5U8Q - chains A and H of the 4 polymer chains in the assembly; structure by X-ray diffraction, 3.27 A resolution.

== Chain A ==
Name: Insulin-like growth factor 1 receptor
Organism: Homo sapiens
Notes: EC 2.7.10.1; engineered mutation(s): residues 718-741 are replaced with the sequence AGNN
UniProtKB: P08069 (IGF1R_HUMAN); residues 1-905 here correspond to UniProt positions 31-935 (UniProt number = residue number + 30)
Amino-acid sequence (885 residues; numbered 1 to 905; 20 numbers in that range are skipped by the numbering (no residue carries them; nothing is unmodelled there); the number before each row is that of its first residue):
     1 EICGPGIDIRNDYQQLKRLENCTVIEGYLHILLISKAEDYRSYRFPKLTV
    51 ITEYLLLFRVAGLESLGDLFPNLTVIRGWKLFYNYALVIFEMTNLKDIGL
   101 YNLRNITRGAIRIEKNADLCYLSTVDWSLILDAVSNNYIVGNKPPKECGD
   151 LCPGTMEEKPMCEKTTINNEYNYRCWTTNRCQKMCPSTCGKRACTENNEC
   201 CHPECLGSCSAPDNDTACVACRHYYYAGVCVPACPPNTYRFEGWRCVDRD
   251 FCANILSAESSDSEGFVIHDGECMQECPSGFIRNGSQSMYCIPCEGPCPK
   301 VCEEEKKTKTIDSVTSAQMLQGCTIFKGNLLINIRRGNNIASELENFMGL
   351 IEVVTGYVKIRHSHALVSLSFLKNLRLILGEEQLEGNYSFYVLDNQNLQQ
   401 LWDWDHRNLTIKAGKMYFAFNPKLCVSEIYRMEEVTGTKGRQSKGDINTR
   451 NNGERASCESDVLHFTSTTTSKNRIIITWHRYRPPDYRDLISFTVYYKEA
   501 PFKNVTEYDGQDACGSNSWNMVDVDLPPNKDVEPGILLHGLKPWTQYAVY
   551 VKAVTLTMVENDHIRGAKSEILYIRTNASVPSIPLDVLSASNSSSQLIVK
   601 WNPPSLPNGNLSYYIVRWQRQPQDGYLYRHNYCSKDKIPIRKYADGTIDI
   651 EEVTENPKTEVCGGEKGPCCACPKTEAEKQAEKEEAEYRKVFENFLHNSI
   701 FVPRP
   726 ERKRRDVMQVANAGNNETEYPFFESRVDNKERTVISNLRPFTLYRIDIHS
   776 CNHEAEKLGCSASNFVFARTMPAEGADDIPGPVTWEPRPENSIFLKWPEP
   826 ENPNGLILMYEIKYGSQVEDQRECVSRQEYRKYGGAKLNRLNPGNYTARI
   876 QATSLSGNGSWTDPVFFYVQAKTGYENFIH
Not modelled in the structure: 36-40, 154-161, 190-192, 645-688, 726-744, 901-905
Construct notes: conflict Ala738 (Pro768 in P08069), Gly739 (Glu769 in P08069), Asn740 (Glu770 in P08069), Asn741 (Leu771 in P08069)
Disulfides: Cys514 forms a disulfide with the same residue of a neighbouring copy of this chain
Disulfides: Cys3-Cys22, Cys120-Cys148, Cys152-Cys175, Cys162-Cys181, Cys185-Cys194, Cys189-Cys200, Cys201-Cys209, Cys205-Cys218, Cys221-Cys230, Cys234-Cys246, Cys252-Cys273, Cys277-Cys291, Cys294-Cys298, Cys302-Cys323, Cys425-Cys458, Cys633-Cys849, Cys776-Cys785
Covalently attached groups: N-acetylglucosamine (NAG) linked to Asn21, Asn105, Asn504, Asn577, Asn870, Asn883
Residues lining bound ligands: D-malate (MLT): Tyr226, Arg245, Cys246, Val247, Asp248, Phe251
Swiss-Prot annotation at these positions:
  - glycosylation (N-linked (GlcNAc...) asparagine): Asn21, Asn72, Asn105, Asn214, Asn284, Asn387, Asn408, Asn504, Asn577, Asn592, Asn610, Asn870, Asn883
From the paper describing this entry:
  - post-translational modification sites: Asn21, Asn105, Asn504, Asn870, Asn883
  - conformationally variable residues (domain motion, helix shift, loop rearrangement): Asn254 to Gly265, Pro297, Tyr688 to Phe701
  - mutagenesis - F790A/F792A: decreased expression
  - mutagenesis - S788A, N789A, F790A: unchanged binding to Insulin-like growth factor I
  - mutagenesis - S788A, N789A, F792A: unchanged signaling with Insulin-like growth factor I
  - mutagenesis - H774A, F790A: decreased signaling with Insulin-like growth factor I

== Chain H ==
Name: Fv 24-60 heavy chain
Organism: Mus musculus
Amino-acid sequence (126 residues; each row starts with the number of its first residue; numbers below 1 keep their minus sign (Gly-1 is residue -1)):
    -1 GTQVQLQQSGPDVVRPGVSVKISCKGSGYTFTDYAIHWVKQSHAKSLEWI
    49 GVISTYNGNTKYNQKFKGKAAITVDKSSSTAYLELARLTSEDSAIYYCAS
    99 YGDLYVMDYWGQGTSVTVSSENLYFQ
Not modelled in the structure: -1 to 0, 119-124
Disulfides: Cys22-Cys96

== Interface between chain A and chain H ==
Residue-residue contacts - 35 pairs, chain A then chain H:
  Gly4(A) - Lys74(H)  hydrogen bond (backbone-side chain)
  Pro5(A) - Tyr54(H)
  Pro5(A) - Asn55(H)
  Glu26(A) - Tyr54(H)  hydrogen bond
  Phe241(A) - Tyr54(H)
  Phe251(A) - Asp31(H)
  Ala253(A) - Asp101(H)
  Ala253(A) - Leu102(H)  hydrogen bond (backbone-backbone)
  Asn254(A) - Asp31(H)
  Asn254(A) - Tyr32(H)
  Asn254(A) - Ala33(H)  hydrogen bond (side chain-backbone)
  Asn254(A) - Ser52(H)  hydrogen bond (backbone-side chain)
  Asn254(A) - Gly100(H)  hydrogen bond (side chain-backbone)
  Asn254(A) - Asp101(H)
  Ile255(A) - Ser52(H)
  Ile255(A) - Tyr54(H)  hydrophobic
  Ile255(A) - Asn55(H)
  Ile255(A) - Leu102(H)
  Leu256(A) - Ser52(H)  hydrogen bond (backbone-side chain)
  Leu256(A) - Asn55(H)  hydrogen bond (backbone-side chain)
  Leu256(A) - Asn57(H)
  Leu256(A) - Thr58(H)
  Leu256(A) - Lys59(H)
  Leu256(A) - Leu102(H)  hydrophobic
  Ser257(A) - Asn57(H)
  Ala258(A) - Asn57(H)
  Glu259(A) - Asn57(H)
  Glu259(A) - Thr58(H)  hydrogen bond
  Glu259(A) - Tyr60(H)
  Glu259(A) - Lys65(H)  salt bridge
  Ser263(A) - Lys59(H)
  Gly265(A) - Leu102(H)
  Ser288(A) - Tyr103(H)
  Met289(A) - Tyr103(H)
  Glu305(A) - Gln62(H)
Other interface residues (no listed pair), chain A (18 interface residues in all): Arg245
Other interface residues (no listed pair), chain H (19 interface residues in all): Thr30, Val50
From the paper, about this interface:
  - epitope / paratope residues, chain A: Asn254(A)

== Summary ==
18 residues of chain A face 19 of chain H across their interface, with 9 hydrogen bonds and 1 salt bridge.
Among the polar pairs are Glu259(A)-Lys65(H), Gly4(A)-Lys74(H) and Glu26(A)-Tyr54(H). The paper reports that
H774A and F790A of chain A reduce signaling with Insulin-like growth factor I; the epitope/paratope residue
Asn254(A); 6 substitutions were tested in all.
Chain A is Insulin-like growth factor 1 receptor (Homo sapiens) and chain H is Fv 24-60 heavy chain (Mus
musculus); the structure, Structure of the ectodomain of the human Type 1 insulin-like growth factor receptor
in complex with ..., was determined by X-ray diffraction.
